3ZXW - chains A and C of the 8 polymer chains in the assembly; structure by X-ray diffraction, 2.10 A resolution.

== Chain A (and C) ==
Molecule: Ribulose bisphosphate carboxylase large chain
Source organism: Thermosynechococcus elongatus
Notes: EC 4.1.1.39; chain C of this document is another copy of the same molecule, construct and numbering; everything in this record applies to it too
Reference sequence: Q8DIS5 (RBL_THEEB); residues 1-475 here = UniProt positions 1-475
Sequence (475 residues; numbered 1 to 475; the number before each row is that of its first residue):
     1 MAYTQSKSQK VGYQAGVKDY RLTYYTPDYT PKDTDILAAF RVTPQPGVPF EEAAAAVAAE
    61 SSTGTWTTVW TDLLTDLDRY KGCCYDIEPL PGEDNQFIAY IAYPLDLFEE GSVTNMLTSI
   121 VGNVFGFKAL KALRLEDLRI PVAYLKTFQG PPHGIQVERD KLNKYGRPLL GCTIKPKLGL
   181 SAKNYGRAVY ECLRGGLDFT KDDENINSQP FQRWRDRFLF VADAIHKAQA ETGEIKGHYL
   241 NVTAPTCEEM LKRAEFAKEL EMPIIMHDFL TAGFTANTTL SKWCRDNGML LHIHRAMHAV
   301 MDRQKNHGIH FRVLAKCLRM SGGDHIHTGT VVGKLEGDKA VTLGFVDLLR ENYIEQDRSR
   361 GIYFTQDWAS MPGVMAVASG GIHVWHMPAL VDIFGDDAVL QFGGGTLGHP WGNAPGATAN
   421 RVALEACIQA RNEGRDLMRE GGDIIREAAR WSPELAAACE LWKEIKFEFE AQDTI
Disordered / not traced: 1-11
Modified positions: Lys201 (lysine nz-carboxylic acid; KCX)
UniProt features mapped onto this chain:
  - active site (Proton acceptor): Lys175, His294
  - binding site (substrate): Asn123, Thr173, Lys177, Arg295, His327, Ser379
  - binding site (Mg(2+)): Lys201, Asp203, Glu204
  - site: Lys334 (Transition state stabilizer)
  - modified residue: Lys201 (N6-carboxylysine)
Disulfides: Cys172-Cys192
Ion coordination: Mg2+: Lys201, Asp203, Glu204 (together with 2-carboxyarabinitol-1,5-diphosphate)
Ligand contacts:
  - 2-carboxyarabinitol-1,5-diphosphate (CAP), molecule 1: Glu60, Thr65, Trp66, Asn123
  - 2-carboxyarabinitol-1,5-diphosphate (CAP), molecule 2: Thr173, Lys175, Lys177, Lys201, Asp203, Glu204, His294, Arg295, His298, His327, Gly329, Lys334, Leu335, Ser379, Gly380, Gly381, Gln401, Phe402, Gly403, Gly404

== How chain A and chain C interact ==
Residue-residue contacts (14; chain A residue first):
  Lys146(A) - Pro210(C)
  His153(A) - Asp216(C)  salt bridge
  Gln156(A) - Ser181(C)
  Val157(A) - Asp216(C)
  Asp160(A) - Lys183(C)
  Asp160(A) - Phe220(C)
  Lys161(A) - Phe220(C)
  Tyr165(A) - Lys183(C)  hydrogen bond
  Lys258(A) - Arg215(C)
  Arg285(A) - Arg213(C)
  Arg285(A) - Arg215(C)
  Asp286(A) - Arg215(C)  hydrogen bond (backbone-side chain)
  Asn287(A) - Arg215(C)
  Gly288(A) - Arg215(C)
Other interface residues (no listed pair), chain A (13 interface residues in all): Ser370
Other interface residues (no listed pair), chain C (9 interface residues in all): Leu219, Lys252

== Overview ==
13 residues of chain A and 9 residues of chain C are in contact; the contacts include 2 hydrogen bonds and 1
salt bridge. Polar pairs include His153(A)-Asp216(C), Tyr165(A)-Lys183(C) and Asp286(A)-Arg215(C). Bound to
chain A: 2-carboxyarabinitol-1,5-diphosphate.
Chain A and chain C are both Ribulose bisphosphate carboxylase large chain (Thermosynechococcus elongatus);
the structure, Structure of activated rubisco from thermosynechococcus elongatus complexed with
2-carboxyarabinitol-1,5-diphosphate, was determined by X-ray diffraction.
